3AWQ - chain A; structure by X-ray diffraction, 1.90 A resolution.

== Chain A ==
Protein: Fatty acid alpha-hydroxylase
Source organism: Sphingomonas paucimobilis
Notes: EC 1.11.2.4
UniProt: O24782 (O24782_PSEPA); residue numbers follow UniProt; this construct covers 1-415
Amino-acid sequence (415 residues; row label = number of the first residue in the row):
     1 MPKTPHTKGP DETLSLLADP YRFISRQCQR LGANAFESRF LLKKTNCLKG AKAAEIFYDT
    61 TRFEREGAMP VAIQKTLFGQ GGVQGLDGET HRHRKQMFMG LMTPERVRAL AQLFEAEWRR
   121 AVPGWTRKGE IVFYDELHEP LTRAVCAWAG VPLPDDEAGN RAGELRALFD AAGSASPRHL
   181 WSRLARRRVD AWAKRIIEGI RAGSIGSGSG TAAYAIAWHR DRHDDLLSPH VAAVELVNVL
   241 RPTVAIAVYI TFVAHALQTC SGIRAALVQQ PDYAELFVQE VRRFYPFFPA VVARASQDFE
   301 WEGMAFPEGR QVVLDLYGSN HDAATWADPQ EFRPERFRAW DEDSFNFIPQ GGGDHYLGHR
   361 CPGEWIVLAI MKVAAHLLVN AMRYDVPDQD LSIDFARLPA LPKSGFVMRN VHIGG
Not modelled in the structure: 1-8
Differences from the reference sequence: engineered mutation F78 (Leu in O24782)
Metal / ion sites: heme Fe near C361 (its only coordinating residue here)
Ligand contacts: heme (HEM): Y58, R65, V83, Q84, H91, K95, F98, M102, N238, V239, P242, T243, A245, I246, Y249, F287, F288, V291, L316, P349, Q350, G351, G358, H359, R360, C361, P362, G363, I366, V367
Reported in the primary citation:
  - conformationally variable residues: M69, P70, P289
  - mutagenesis - A172F/F288G, F288G: decreased catalytic activity
  - mutagenesis - A172F: unchanged catalytic activity

== Summary ==
Bound to chain A: heme. The paper reports that A172F/F288G and F288G reduce catalytic activity; conformational
variability at M69, P70 and P289.
Chain A is Fatty acid alpha-hydroxylase (Sphingomonas paucimobilis); the structure, Cytochrome P450SP alpha
(CYP152B1) mutant L78F, was determined by X-ray diffraction together with 3AWM and 3AWP from the same study.
